9ITV - chains H and T of the 16 polymer chains in the assembly; structure by electron microscopy, 3.97 A resolution.

# Chain H
Protein: ATP synthase subunit c
From: Chloroflexus aurantiacus J-10-fl
Reference sequence: A9WGS9 (ATPL_CHLAA); numbering as in UniProt (aligned over 1-76)
Amino-acid sequence (76 residues; row label = number of the first residue in the row):
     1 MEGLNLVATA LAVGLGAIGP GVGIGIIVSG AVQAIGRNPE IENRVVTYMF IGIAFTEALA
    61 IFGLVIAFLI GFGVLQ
Unresolved in the structure: 73-76
UniProt features mapped onto this chain:
  - site: Glu57 (Reversibly protonated during proton transport)

# Chain T
Protein: ATP synthase subunit a
From: Chloroflexus aurantiacus J-10-fl
Reference sequence: A9WGT0 (A9WGT0_CHLAA); residue numbers follow UniProt; this construct covers 1-312
Amino-acid sequence (312 residues; each row starts with the number of its first residue):
     1 MSTRTRNILI IVGALIISIA SRFFLYTGPP HVEVAAEVIF DGIPGFPITN SFVVAIIIDI
    61 FVIALAVAAT RNLQMVPRGL QNVMEFILES LYNLFRNINA KYVATAFPLV ATIFLFVLFG
   121 NWFGLLPGVG SIGVCHEKKE EHAVVDERLA LAAPAAPLSS VAAAEGEEIH DTCAAQGKKL
   181 VPLFRAPAAD LNFTFAIAVI SFVFIEYWGF RALGPGYLKK FFNTNGIMSF VGIIEFISEL
   241 VKPFALAFRL FGNIFAGEVL LVVMAFLVPL LLPLPFYGFE VFVGFIQALI FALLTYAFLN
   301 IAVTGHDEEH AH
Unresolved in the structure: 1-18, 137-156, 305-312
Disulfide bonds: Cys135-Cys173

# Chain H / chain T interface
Pairs across the interface (9; chain H residue first):
  Thr47(H) - Ile301(T)
  Phe50(H) - Ala297(T)  hydrophobic
  Ile51(H) - Ile301(T)  hydrophobic
  Ala54(H) - Lys242(T)
  Phe55(H) - Ile234(T)  hydrophobic
  Glu57(H) - Ala245(T)
  Glu57(H) - Arg249(T)  salt bridge
  Ile61(H) - Ala245(T)  hydrophobic
  Phe62(H) - Ile237(T)  hydrophobic
Other interface residues (no listed pair), chain H (9 interface residues in all): Ala58
Other interface residues (no listed pair), chain T (13 interface residues in all): Val231, Glu235, Ser238, Val241, Leu294, Asn300

# Summary
9 residues of chain H and 13 residues of chain T are in contact, with 1 salt bridge. Its one salt-bridged
contact is Glu57(H)-Arg249(T).
Here chain H is ATP synthase subunit c and chain T is ATP synthase subunit a, both from Chloroflexus
aurantiacus J-10-fl. Entry 9ITV (Chloroflexus aurantiacus ADP-bound ATP synthase, state 1, focused refinement
of FO) was determined by electron microscopy, deposited together with 9ITJ, 9ITK, 9ITL, 9ITM, 9ITN, 9ITO and
11 further entries.
